PDB entry 2UU9 | X-ray diffraction, 3.10 A resolution | chains A and Q of the 23 polymer chains in the assembly

[Chain A]
Molecule: 16S RRNA
Organism: Thermus thermophilus
Sequence (1522 nucleotides; each row starts with the number of its first residue; note: 44 numbers in that range are skipped by the numbering (no residue carries them; nothing is unmodelled there); a row labelled like 189A-189L holds insertion residues (189A, then the next letters in order); numbering starts at 0):
     0 UUUGUUGGAG AGUUUGAUCC UGGCUCAGGG UGAACGCUGG CGGCGUGCCU AAGACAUGCA
    60 AGUCGUGCGG GCCG
    76 CGGGGUUUU
    88 ACUCCG
    96 UGGUCAGCGG CGGACGGGUG AGUAACGCGU GGGU
  129A G
   130 ACCUACCCGG AAGAGGGGGA CAACCCGGGG AAACUCGGGC UAAUCCCCCA UGUGGACCCG
189A-189L CCCCUUGGGGUG
   190 UGUCCAAAGG GCUUU
   216 GCCCGCUUCC GGAUGGGCCC GCGUCCCAUC AGCUAGUUGG UGGGGUAAUG GCCCACCAAG
   276 GCGACGACGG GUAGCCGGUC UGAGAGGAUG GCCGGCCACA GGGGCACUGA GACACGGGCC
   336 CCACUCCUAC GGGAGGCAGC AGUUAGGAAU CUUCCGCAAU GGGCGCAAGC CUGACGGAGC
   396 GACGCCGCUU GGAGGAAGAA GCCCUUCGGG GUGUAAACUC CUGA
   441 ACCCGGGACG AAACCCCC
   460 GA
   470 CGAGGGGA
   479 CUGACGGUAC CGGGGUAA
   498 UAGCGCCGGC CAACUCCGUG CCAGCAGCCG CGGUAAUACG GAGGGCGCGA GCGUUACCCG
   558 GAUUCACUGG GCGUAAAGGG CGUGUAGGCG GCCUGGGGCG UCCCAUGUGA AAGACCACGG
   618 CUCAACCGUG GGGGAGCGUG GGAUACGCUC AGGCUAGACG GUGGGAGAGG GUGGUGGAAU
   678 UCCCGGAGUA GCGGUGAAAU GCGCAGAUAC CGGGAGGAAC GCCGAUGGCG AAGGCAGCCA
   738 CCUGGUCCAC CCGUGACGCU GAGGCGCGAA AGCGUGGGGA GCAAACCGGA UUAGAUACCC
   798 GGGUAGUCCA CGCCCUAAAC GAUGCGCGCU AGGUCUCUGG GUCU
   848 CCUGGGGGCC GAAGCUAACG CGUUAAGCGC GCCGCCUGGG GAGUACGGCC GCAAGGCUGA
   908 AACUCAAAGG AAUUGACGGG GGCCCGCACA AGCGGUGGAG CAUGUGGUUU AAUUCGAAGC
   968 AACGCGAAGA ACCUUACCAG GCCUUGACAU GCUA
 1001A G
  1002 GGAACCCGGG UGAAAGCCUG GGGUGCCCC
1030A-1030D GCGA
  1031 GGGGAGCCCU AGCACAGGUG CUGCAUGGCC GUCGUCAGCU CGUGCCGUGA GGUGUUGGGU
  1091 UAAGUCCCGC AACGAGCGCA ACCCCCGCCG UUAGUUGCCA GCGGUUCGGC CGGGCACUCU
  1151 AACGGGACUG CCCGCG
  1168 AAAGCGGGAG GAAGGAGGGG ACGACGUCUG GUCAGCAUGG CCCUUACGGC CUGGGCGACA
  1228 CACGUGCUAC AAUGCCCACU ACAAAGCGAU GCCACCCGGC AACGGGGAGC UAAUCGCAAA
  1288 AAGGUGGGCC CAGUUCGGAU UGGGGUCUGC AACCCGACCC CAUGAAGCCG GAAUCGCUAG
  1348 UAAUCGCGGA UCAGCC
 1363A A
  1364 UGCCGCGGUG AAUACGUUCC CGGGCCUUGU ACACACCGCC CGUCACGCCA UGGGAGCGGG
  1424 CUCUACCCGA AGUCGCCGG
1442A-1442B GA
  1443 GCCUA
  1452 C
  1456 GGGCAGGCGC CGAGGGUAGG GCCCGUGACU GGGGCGAAGU CGUAACAAGG UAGCUGUACC
  1516 GGAAGGUGCG GCUGGAUCAC CUCCUUUCU
Unresolved in the structure: 0-4, 1534-1538
Ion coordination: Mg2+ site 1: U12, G22; Mg2+ site 2: U12, C526, G527, A914; K+ site 1 near U14 (its only coordinating residue here); Mg2+ site 3 near G21 (its only coordinating residue here); Mg2+ site 4: U37, G38; Mg2+ site 5: C48, G115; Mg2+ site 6 near A53 (its only coordinating residue here); Mg2+ site 7: G61, U62, G105; Mg2+ site 8: G107, G324, G326; Mg2+ site 9: A109, G331; Mg2+ site 10 near G115 (its only coordinating residue here); Mg2+ site 11: A116, G117, G289; 77 more Mg2+ sites not listed; 21 more K+ sites not listed
Small-molecule neighbours: paromomycin (PAR): G1405, U1406, C1407, A1408, C1409, G1489, C1490, G1491, A1492, A1493, G1494, U1495, C1496
From the paper describing this entry:
  - Mg2+ coordination: C518

[Chain Q]
Protein: 30S ribosomal protein S17
Organism: Thermus thermophilus
UniProtKB: Q5SHP7 (RS17_THET8); residues 2-105 here correspond to UniProt positions 1-104 (UniProt number = residue number - 1)
Chain sequence (105 residues; each row starts with the number of its first residue):
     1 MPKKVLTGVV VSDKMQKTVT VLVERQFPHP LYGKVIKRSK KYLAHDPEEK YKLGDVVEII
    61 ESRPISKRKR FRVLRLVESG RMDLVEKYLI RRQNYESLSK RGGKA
Unresolved in the structure: 1
Ion coordination: Mg2+: Met15, Glu49

[Interface between chain A and chain Q]
Pairs across the interface - 103 pairs, chain A then chain Q:
  G127(A) - Pro2(Q)  hydrogen bond to the sugar
  G127(A) - Glu61(Q)  hydrogen bond to the base
  G128(A) - Pro2(Q)  sugar contact
  G128(A) - Lys3(Q)  hydrogen bond to the sugar
  G128(A) - Glu61(Q)  sugar contact
  U129(A) - Lys3(Q)  sugar contact
  A130(A) - Arg63(Q)  salt bridge to the phosphate
  A130(A) - Pro64(Q)  base contact
  U189F(A) - Ser62(Q)  base contact
  U189F(A) - Arg63(Q)  hydrogen bond to the sugar
  U189F(A) - Arg72(Q)  hydrogen bond to the base
  G189G(A) - Arg63(Q)  base contact
  C234(A) - Pro64(Q)  sugar contact
  C234(A) - Arg70(Q)  hydrogen bond to the phosphate
  C235(A) - Glu61(Q)  sugar contact
  C235(A) - Arg70(Q)  salt bridge to the phosphate
  C235(A) - Phe71(Q)  sugar contact
  G236(A) - Lys4(Q)  sugar contact
  G236(A) - Lys40(Q)  salt bridge to the phosphate
  G236(A) - Tyr42(Q)  hydrogen bond to the phosphate
  C237(A) - Arg25(Q)  hydrogen bond to the phosphate
  C237(A) - Lys40(Q)  salt bridge to the phosphate
  C237(A) - Tyr42(Q)  phosphate contact
  G238(A) - Arg25(Q)  salt bridge to the phosphate
  A246(A) - Ser99(Q)  hydrogen bond to the sugar
  G247(A) - Glu96(Q)  base contact
  G247(A) - Ser99(Q)  hydrogen bond to the phosphate
  G247(A) - Lys100(Q)  hydrogen bond to the phosphate
  G247(A) - Arg101(Q)  phosphate contact
  U252(A) - Lys67(Q)  salt bridge to the phosphate
  U253(A) - Met15(Q)  hydrogen bond to the sugar
  U253(A) - Lys67(Q)  salt bridge to the phosphate
  U253(A) - Arg68(Q)  phosphate contact
  G254(A) - Met15(Q)  sugar contact
  G254(A) - Gln16(Q)  hydrogen bond to the sugar
  G254(A) - Thr18(Q)  hydrogen bond to the sugar
  G254(A) - Ser66(Q)  hydrogen bond to the phosphate
  G254(A) - Lys67(Q)  phosphate contact
  G254(A) - Arg68(Q)  phosphate contact
  G254(A) - Lys69(Q)  hydrogen bond to the phosphate
  G255(A) - Gln16(Q)  hydrogen bond to the sugar
  G255(A) - Lys17(Q)  hydrogen bond to the phosphate
  G255(A) - Ile65(Q)  phosphate contact
  G255(A) - Ser66(Q)  phosphate contact
  G255(A) - Lys69(Q)  salt bridge to the phosphate
  U256(A) - Lys17(Q)  salt bridge to the phosphate
  U264(A) - Arg63(Q)  sugar contact
  U264(A) - Pro64(Q)  hydrogen bond to the sugar
  G265(A) - Pro64(Q)  sugar contact
  G265(A) - Ile65(Q)  phosphate contact
  G265(A) - Ser66(Q)  sugar contact
  G265(A) - Lys67(Q)  hydrogen bond to the sugar
  G266(A) - Lys67(Q)  phosphate contact
  C267(A) - Lys67(Q)  phosphate contact
  A273(A) - Gln16(Q)  sugar contact
  G275(A) - Lys14(Q)  phosphate contact
  G275(A) - Met15(Q)  sugar contact
  G276(A) - Ser12(Q)  hydrogen bond to the phosphate
  G276(A) - Met15(Q)  sugar contact
  G276(A) - Thr20(Q)  phosphate contact
  G276(A) - Leu43(Q)  phosphate contact
  G276(A) - Arg68(Q)  hydrogen bond to the phosphate
  C277(A) - Lys41(Q)  salt bridge to the phosphate
  C277(A) - Arg68(Q)  salt bridge to the phosphate
  C277(A) - Arg92(Q)  base contact
  G278(A) - Lys41(Q)  salt bridge to the phosphate
  G278(A) - Arg92(Q)  hydrogen bond to the base
  G278(A) - Tyr95(Q)  base contact
  G278(A) - Glu96(Q)  base contact
  A279(A) - Arg91(Q)  salt bridge to the phosphate
  A279(A) - Tyr95(Q)  hydrogen bond to the phosphate
  A279(A) - Leu98(Q)  base contact
  C280(A) - Glu24(Q)  base contact
  C280(A) - Lys37(Q)  hydrogen bond to the base
  C280(A) - Arg38(Q)  hydrogen bond to the sugar
  C280(A) - Ser39(Q)  hydrogen bond to the base
  C280(A) - Arg91(Q)  base contact
  C564(A) - Leu31(Q)  sugar contact
  C564(A) - Tyr32(Q)  sugar contact
  U582(A) - Asn94(Q)  hydrogen bond to the sugar
  A583(A) - Asn94(Q)  sugar contact
  G585(A) - Lys34(Q)  hydrogen bond to the phosphate
  G585(A) - Lys37(Q)  salt bridge to the phosphate
  C586(A) - Lys34(Q)  salt bridge to the phosphate
  C596(A) - Gln26(Q)  base contact
  G597(A) - Gln26(Q)  sugar contact
  G597(A) - Pro28(Q)  phosphate contact
  G597(A) - Val35(Q)  sugar contact
  U598(A) - Pro28(Q)  phosphate contact
  G635(A) - Pro2(Q)  sugar contact
  U636(A) - Pro2(Q)  phosphate contact
  G644(A) - Gln26(Q)  base contact
  C647(A) - Arg81(Q)  salt bridge to the phosphate
  A759(A) - Asn94(Q)  base contact
  G760(A) - Asn94(Q)  base contact
  G760(A) - Ser97(Q)  hydrogen bond to the base
  G760(A) - Leu98(Q)  sugar contact
  G760(A) - Lys104(Q)  base contact
  G760(A) - Ala105(Q)  hydrogen bond to the base
  G761(A) - Gly103(Q)  sugar contact
  G761(A) - Ala105(Q)  base contact
  C879(A) - Lys34(Q)  salt bridge to the phosphate
  C896(A) - Lys100(Q)  salt bridge to the phosphate
Interface residues without a listed pair, chain A (50 interface residues in all): C272, G584, C762, G895
Interface residues without a listed pair, chain Q (54 interface residues in all): His45, Lys87, Ile90

[Overview]
The interface between chain A and chain Q involves 50 residues on one side and 54 on the other, with 31
hydrogen bonds and 18 salt bridges. Polar pairs include G127(A)-Glu61(Q), U189F(A)-Arg72(Q) and
G278(A)-Arg92(Q). Bound to chain A: paromomycin. U12(A) and G22(A) coordinate Mg2+ site 1. The paper reports
Mg2+ coordination by C518(A).
Here chain A is 16S RRNA and chain Q is 30S ribosomal protein S17, both from Thermus thermophilus. Entry 2UU9
(Structure of the Thermus thermophilus 30S ribosomal subunit complexed with a Valine-ASL with cmo5U in
position ...) was determined by X-ray diffraction together with 2UUC, 2UUA and 2UUB from the same study.
